Entry 3ZPF (X-ray diffraction, 2.20 A resolution); this record covers chain A.

Chain A:
Name: Fiber
From: Avirulent turkey hemorrhagic enteritis virus
Notes: fragment: head domain, residues 301-454
Reference sequence: Q2TLC1 (Q2TLC1_9ADEN); residue numbers follow UniProt; this construct covers 301-454
Sequence (190 residues; row label = number of the first residue in the row):
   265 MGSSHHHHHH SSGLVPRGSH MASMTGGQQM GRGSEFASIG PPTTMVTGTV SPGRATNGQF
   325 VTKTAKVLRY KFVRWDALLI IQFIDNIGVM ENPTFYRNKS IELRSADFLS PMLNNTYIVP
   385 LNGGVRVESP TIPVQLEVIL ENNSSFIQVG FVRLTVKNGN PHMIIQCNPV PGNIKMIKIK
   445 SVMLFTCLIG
Disordered / not traced: 265-316
Construct notes: expression tag (265-300)
Modified residues: Mse-265, Mse-285, Mse-288, Mse-294, Mse-309 (selenomethionine); Mse-354, Mse-376, Mse-427, Mse-440, Mse-447 (selenomethionine; parent Met)
What the authors report for this chain:
  - binding site for phosphate ion: Arg-368, Lys-421, Asn-422, Lys-439
  - mutagenesis - E392A: decreased binding to 3'-sialyllactose
  - mutagenesis - K421A: abolished binding to 3'-sialyllactose

Overview:
From the paper: a binding site for phosphate ion at Arg-368, Lys-421 and Asn-422 among others; E392A reduces
binding to 3'-sialyllactose.
Chain A is Fiber (Avirulent turkey hemorrhagic enteritis virus); the structure, Structure of the
carboxy-terminal domain of the turkey type 3 siadenovirus fibre, was determined by X-ray diffraction,
deposited together with 4D62, 4D63, 4CW8 and 3ZPE.
